Entry 9CI8 (electron microscopy, 3.01 A resolution); this record covers chains g and n of the 12 polymer chains in the assembly.

Chain g:
Molecule: T-cell surface glycoprotein CD3 gamma chain
Source organism: Homo sapiens
UniProtKB: P09693 (CD3G_HUMAN); residue numbers follow UniProt; this construct covers 24-138
Chain sequence (115 residues; numbered 24 to 138; the number before each row is that of its first residue):
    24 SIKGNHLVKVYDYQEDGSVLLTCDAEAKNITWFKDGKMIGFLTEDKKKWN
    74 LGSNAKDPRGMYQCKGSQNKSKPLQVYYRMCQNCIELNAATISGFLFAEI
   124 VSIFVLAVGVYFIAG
Disordered / not traced: 35-38
Disulfides: Cys46-Cys87, Cys104-Cys107
Curated features (UniProtKB/Swiss-Prot):
  - glycosylation (N-linked (GlcNAc...) asparagine): Asn52, Asn92

Chain n:
Molecule: T cell receptor gamma constant 1
Source organism: Homo sapiens
UniProtKB: P0CF51 (TRGC1_HUMAN); residues 241-278 here correspond to UniProt positions 128-165 (UniProt number = residue number - 113)
Chain sequence (38 residues; numbered 241 to 278; the number before each row is that of its first residue):
   241 TLLLQLTNTSAYYMYLLLLLKSVVYFAIITCCLLRRTA
Curated features (UniProtKB/Swiss-Prot):
  - glycosylation: Asn248 (N-linked (GlcNAc...) asparagine)

Interface between chain g and chain n:
Residue-residue contacts - 18 pairs, chain g then chain n:
  Gln105(g) - Gln245(n)
  Asn106(g) - Tyr253(n)
  Cys107(g) - Leu246(n)
  Cys107(g) - Thr249(n)
  Ile108(g) - Thr249(n)
  Ile108(g) - Ser250(n)
  Ile108(g) - Tyr253(n)  hydrophobic
  Glu109(g) - Leu246(n)
  Glu109(g) - Thr247(n)
  Phe118(g) - Leu257(n)  hydrophobic
  Ala121(g) - Met254(n)  hydrophobic
  Glu122(g) - Lys261(n)  salt bridge
  Ser125(g) - Leu258(n)
  Ile126(g) - Lys261(n)
  Leu129(g) - Lys261(n)
  Leu129(g) - Tyr265(n)  hydrophobic
  Gly132(g) - Tyr265(n)  hydrogen bond (backbone-side chain)
  Val133(g) - Tyr265(n)  hydrophobic
Also at the interface, not in a pair above, chain g (14 interface residues in all): Thr114

Summary:
14 residues of chain g and 11 residues of chain n are in contact, with 1 hydrogen bond and 1 salt bridge.
Polar contacts include Glu122(g)-Lys261(n) and Gly132(g)-Tyr265(n).
Here chain g is T-cell surface glycoprotein CD3 gamma chain and chain n is T cell receptor gamma constant 1,
both from Homo sapiens. Entry 9CI8 (T cell receptor complex) was determined by electron microscopy (same
publication as 9CIA).
